PDB entry 6ZMZ | X-ray diffraction, 1.90 A resolution | chain AAA

== Chain AAA ==
Molecule: Trehalose phosphorylase/synthase
Source organism: Thermoproteus uzoniensis
UniProt: F2L613 (F2L613_THEU7); residues 1-400 here = UniProt positions 1-400
Sequence (400 residues; numbered 1 to 400; the number before each row is that of its first residue):
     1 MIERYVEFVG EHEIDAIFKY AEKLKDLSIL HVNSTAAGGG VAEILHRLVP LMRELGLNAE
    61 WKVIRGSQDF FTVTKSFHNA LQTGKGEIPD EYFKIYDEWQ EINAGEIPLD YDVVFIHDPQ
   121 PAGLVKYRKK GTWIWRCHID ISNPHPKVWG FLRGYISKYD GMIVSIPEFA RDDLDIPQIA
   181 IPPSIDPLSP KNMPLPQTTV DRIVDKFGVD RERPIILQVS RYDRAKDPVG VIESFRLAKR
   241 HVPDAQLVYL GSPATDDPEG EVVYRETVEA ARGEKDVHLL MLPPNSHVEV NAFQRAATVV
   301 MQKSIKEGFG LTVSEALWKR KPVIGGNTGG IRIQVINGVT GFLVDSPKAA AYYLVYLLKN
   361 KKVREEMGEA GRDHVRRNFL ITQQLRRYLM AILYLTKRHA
Disordered / not traced: 398-400
Residues lining bound ligands: uridine-5'-diphosphate-glucose (UPG): G39, G40, V41, E43, I44, H78, H138, I139, S165, P183, K191, V219, S220, R221, K226, L250, G251, S252, V290, E307, G308, F309, G310, L311, T312, E315
From the paper describing this entry:
  - binding site for uridine-5'-diphosphate-glucose: R221, K226, L250 to V262
  - conformationally variable residues (order/disorder transition): R221, L250 to V262

== In short ==
Ligands of chain AAA: uridine-5'-diphosphate-glucose. The paper reports a binding site for
uridine-5'-diphosphate-glucose at R221, K226 and L250; conformational variability at R221 and L250.
Chain AAA is Trehalose phosphorylase/synthase (Thermoproteus uzoniensis); the structure, UDPG-bound Trehalose
transferase from Thermoproteus uzoniensis, was determined by X-ray diffraction (same publication as 6ZN1,
6ZJH, 6ZJ4 and 6ZJ7).
